Entry 5L5H (X-ray diffraction, 2.60 A resolution); this record covers chains A and G of the 28 polymer chains in the assembly.

[Chain A]
Protein: Proteasome subunit alpha type-2
Source organism: Saccharomyces cerevisiae (strain ATCC 204508 / S288c)
Notes: EC 3.4.25.1
Reference sequence: P23639 (PSA2_YEAST); residues 1-250 here = UniProt positions 1-250
Amino-acid sequence (250 residues; row label = number of the first residue in the row):
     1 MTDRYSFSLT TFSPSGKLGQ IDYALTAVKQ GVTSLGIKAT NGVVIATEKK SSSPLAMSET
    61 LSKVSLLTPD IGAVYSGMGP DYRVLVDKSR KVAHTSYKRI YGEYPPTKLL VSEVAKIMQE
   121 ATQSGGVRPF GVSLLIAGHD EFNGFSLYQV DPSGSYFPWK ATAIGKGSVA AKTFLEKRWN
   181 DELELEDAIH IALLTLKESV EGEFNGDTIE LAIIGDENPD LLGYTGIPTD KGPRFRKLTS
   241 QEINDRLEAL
UniProt features mapped onto this chain:
  - cross-link: Lys108 (Glycyl lysine isopeptide (Lys-Gly) (interchain with G-Cter in ubiquitin))

[Chain G]
Protein: Proteasome subunit alpha type-1
Source organism: Saccharomyces cerevisiae (strain ATCC 204508 / S288c)
Notes: EC 3.4.25.1
Reference sequence: P21243 (PSA1_YEAST); residues -8 to 243 here correspond to UniProt positions 1-252 (UniProt number = residue number + 9)
Amino-acid sequence (252 residues; numbered -8 to 243; the number before each row is that of its first residue; numbers below 1 keep their minus sign (Met-8 is residue -8)):
    -8 MSGAAAASAA GYDRHITIFS PEGRLYQVEY AFKATNQTNI NSLAVRGKDC TVVISQKKVP
    52 DKLLDPTTVS YIFCISRTIG MVVNGPIPDA RNAALRAKAE AAEFRYKYGY DMPCDVLAKR
   112 MANLSQIYTQ RAYMRPLGVI LTFVSVDEEL GPSIYKTDPA GYYVGYKATA TGPKQQEITT
   172 NLENHFKKSK IDHINEESWE KVVEFAITHM IDALGTEFSK NDLEVGVATK DKFFTLSAEN
   232 IEERLVAIAE QD
Unresolved in the structure: -8 to 1, 243
Metal / ion sites: Mg2+: Thr8, Tyr119, Arg122, Met125

[Interface between chain A and chain G]
Pairs across the interface (64; chain A residue first):
  Asp3(A) with Tyr124(G)
  Tyr5(A) with Ile7(G); Ala123(G), hydrophobic; Tyr124(G), hydrophobic
  Leu9(A) with Ile9(G), hydrophobic; Ala123(G), hydrophobic
  Gln20(A) with Ile9(G); Phe10(G), hydrogen bond (side chain-backbone)
  Tyr23(A) with Phe10(G), hydrophobic; Ser11(G); Pro12(G), hydrophobic; Gly14(G)
  Ala24(A) with Phe10(G), hydrophobic
  Thr26(A) with Pro12(G); Glu13(G)
  Ala27(A) with Gly14(G)
  Ser52(A) with Tyr153(G), hydrogen bond
  Pro54(A) with Lys158(G); Glu174(G)
  Leu55(A) with Tyr157(G); Lys158(G), hydrogen bond (backbone-backbone); Ala159(G); Thr170(G); Glu174(G); Phe177(G), hydrophobic
  Ala56(A) with Gly156(G); Tyr157(G), hydrophobic
  Met57(A) with Arg37(G); Val155(G); Gly156(G), hydrogen bond (backbone-backbone); Tyr157(G); Lys158(G)
  Thr60(A) with Tyr146(G); Val155(G); Gly156(G), hydrogen bond (side chain-backbone)
  Leu61(A) with Tyr153(G), hydrophobic
  Met78(A) with Phe10(G), hydrophobic; Leu16(G), hydrophobic
  Pro80(A) with Gln117(G); Ala151(G); Gly152(G); Tyr153(G)
  Asp81(A) with Gln117(G)
  Arg83(A) with Ala113(G), hydrogen bond (side chain-backbone); Asn114(G); Gly152(G), hydrogen bond (side chain-backbone); Tyr154(G)
  Val84(A) with Asn114(G); Gln117(G)
  Asp87(A) with Lys110(G), salt bridge; Asn114(G)
  Gly126(A) with Arg122(G); Ala123(G), hydrogen bond (backbone-backbone)
  Val127(A) with Gln121(G); Arg122(G)
  Arg128(A) with Thr8(G); Phe10(G); Leu16(G); Thr120(G), hydrogen bond (side chain-backbone); Gln121(G), hydrogen bond (backbone-backbone)
  Pro129(A) with Phe10(G); Gln121(G)
  Phe130(A) with Gln121(G)
  Gly131(A) with Phe10(G)
Other interface residues (no listed pair), chain A (31 interface residues in all): Met1, Thr2, Ser53, Ala121
Other interface residues (no listed pair), chain G (33 interface residues in all): Leu173

[Overview]
The interface between chain A and chain G involves 31 residues on one side and 33 on the other, with 10
hydrogen bonds and 1 salt bridge. Among the polar pairs are Asp87(A)-Lys110(G), Gln20(A)-Phe10(G) and
Ser52(A)-Tyr153(G). Thr8(G), Tyr119(G), Arg122(G) and Met125(G) form the Mg2+ site.
Chain A is Proteasome subunit alpha type-2 and chain G is Proteasome subunit alpha type-1, both from
Saccharomyces cerevisiae (strain ATCC 204508 / S288c); the structure, Yeast 20S proteasome with human beta5i
(1-138) and human beta6 (97-111; 118-133) in complex with PR-924, was determined by X-ray diffraction (same
publication as 5L52, 5L54, 5L55, 5L5A, 5L5B, 5L5D and 30 further entries).
